6XPE - chains B and A; structure by electron microscopy, 4.10 A resolution (low resolution: residue-level contacts below are approximate; hydrogen-bond / salt-bridge calls are withheld).

# Chain B (and A)
Molecule: Zinc transporter 8
From: Homo sapiens
Notes: chain A of this document is another copy of the same molecule, construct and numbering; everything in this record applies to it too
UniProt: Q8IWU4 (ZNT8_HUMAN), isoform Q8IWU4-2; residues 50-369 here correspond to UniProt positions 1-320 (UniProt number = residue number - 49)
Sequence (320 residues; numbered 50 to 369; the number before each row is that of its first residue):
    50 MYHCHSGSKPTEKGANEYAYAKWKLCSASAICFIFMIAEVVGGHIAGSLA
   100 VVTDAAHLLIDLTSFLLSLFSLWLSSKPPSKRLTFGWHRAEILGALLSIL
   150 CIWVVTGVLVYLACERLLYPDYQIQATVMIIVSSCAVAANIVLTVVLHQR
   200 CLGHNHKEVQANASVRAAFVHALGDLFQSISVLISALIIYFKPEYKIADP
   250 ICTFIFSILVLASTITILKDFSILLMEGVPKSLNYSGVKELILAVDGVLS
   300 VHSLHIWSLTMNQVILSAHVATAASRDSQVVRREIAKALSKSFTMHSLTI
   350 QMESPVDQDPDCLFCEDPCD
Unresolved in the structure: 50-51, 55-63, 88-104, 173-174, 199-209, 359-360
Metal / ion sites: Zn2+ site 1: His-52, His-54 (shared with Cys-361(A), Cys-364(A) of chain A); Zn2+ site 2: Cys-53 (shared with His-301(A), His-318(A), Glu-352(A) of chain A); Zn2+ site 3 near His-106 (its only coordinating residue here); Zn2+ site 4: His-137, His-345; Zn2+ site 5: His-301, His-318, Glu-352 (shared with Cys-53(A) of chain A); Zn2+ site 6: Cys-361, Cys-364 (shared with His-52(A), His-54(A) of chain A)
From the paper describing this entry:
  - Zn2+ coordination: His-106, Asp-110, His-137, Asp-224, His-345

# Chain B / chain A interface
Pairs across the interface (94):
  His-52(B) with Glu-352(A); Val-355(A); Asp-356(A); Gln-357(A); Cys-361(A); Cys-364(A)
  Cys-53(B) with His-301(A); His-318(A); Gln-350(A); Glu-352(A)
  His-54(B) with Cys-361(A); Phe-363(A); Cys-364(A)
  Pro-128(B) with Pro-367(A); Cys-368(A)
  Ser-129(B) with Pro-367(A); Asp-369(A)
  Lys-130(B) with Val-278(A); Asn-283(A); Tyr-284(A); Ser-285(A); Pro-367(A)
  Arg-131(B) with Gly-277(A); Val-278(A); Pro-279(A)
  Leu-132(B) with Ile-272(A); Met-275(A); Gly-277(A)
  Thr-133(B) with Leu-303(A); His-304(A)
  Phe-134(B) with Glu-276(A); His-304(A); Trp-306(A)
  Trp-136(B) with Met-275(A)
  Arg-138(B) with Leu-274(A); Glu-276(A)
  Ala-139(B) with Met-275(A)
  Ile-272(B) with Leu-132(A)
  Leu-274(B) with Arg-138(A)
  Met-275(B) with Leu-132(A); Trp-136(A); Ala-139(A)
  Glu-276(B) with Phe-134(A); Arg-138(A); Glu-276(A)
  Gly-277(B) with Arg-131(A); Leu-132(A)
  Val-278(B) with Lys-130(A); Arg-131(A)
  Pro-279(B) with Arg-131(A)
  Asn-283(B) with Lys-130(A)
  Tyr-284(B) with Lys-130(A)
  Ser-285(B) with Lys-130(A)
  His-301(B) with Cys-53(A)
  Leu-303(B) with Thr-133(A)
  His-304(B) with Thr-133(A); Phe-134(A)
  Trp-306(B) with Phe-134(A); Trp-306(A)
  Ser-316(B) with Thr-348(A)
  His-318(B) with Cys-53(A); Leu-347(A); Thr-348(A)
  Gln-328(B) with Ser-353(A)
  Arg-331(B) with Gln-350(A)
  Leu-347(B) with His-318(A); Gln-350(A)
  Thr-348(B) with Ser-316(A); His-318(A); Thr-348(A); Gln-350(A)
  Ile-349(B) with Ile-349(A); Gln-350(A)
  Gln-350(B) with Cys-53(A); Arg-331(A); Leu-347(A); Thr-348(A); Ile-349(A)
  Glu-352(B) with His-52(A); Cys-53(A)
  Ser-353(B) with Gln-328(A)
  Val-355(B) with His-52(A)
  Asp-356(B) with His-52(A)
  Gln-357(B) with His-52(A)
  Cys-361(B) with His-52(A); His-54(A)
  Phe-363(B) with His-54(A)
  Cys-364(B) with His-52(A); His-54(A)
  Pro-367(B) with Pro-128(A); Ser-129(A); Lys-130(A)
  Cys-368(B) with Pro-128(A)
  Asp-369(B) with Ser-129(A)
Also at the interface, not in a pair above, chain B (53 interface residues in all): Gly-135, Leu-142, Ser-271, Lys-280, Leu-282, Ile-305, Ser-346
Also at the interface, not in a pair above, chain A (53 interface residues in all): Gly-135, Leu-142, Ser-271, Lys-280, Leu-282, Ile-305, Ser-346

# Summary
The chain B/chain A interface involves 53 residues from each chain. The Zn2+ site 1 is built by His-52(B) and
His-54(B). His-137(B) and His-345(B) form the Zn2+ site 4. From the paper: Zn2+ coordination by His-106(B),
Asp-110(B) and His-137(B) among others.
Both chains are Zinc transporter 8 (Homo sapiens). Entry 6XPE (Cryo-EM structure of human ZnT8 WT, in the
presence of zinc) was determined by electron microscopy together with 6XPD and 6XPF from the same study.
